7OHY - chains 1 and Q of the 26 polymer chains in the assembly; structure by electron microscopy, 3.90 A resolution.

# Chain 1
Molecule: 25S rRNA
From: Saccharomyces cerevisiae S288C
Sequence (3396 nucleotides; each row starts with the number of its first residue; note: 87 numbers in that range are skipped by the numbering (no residue carries them; nothing is unmodelled there); a row labelled like 990A-990Z holds insertion residues (990A, then the next letters in order)):
     1 GUUUGACCUC AAAUCAGGUA GGAGUACCCG CUGAACUUAA GCAUAUCAAU AAGCGGAGGA
    61 AAAGAAACCA ACCGGGAUUG CCUUAGUAAC GGCGAGUGAA GCGGCAAAAG CUCAAAUUUG
   121 AAAUCUGGUA CCUUCGGUGC CCGAGUUGUA AUUUGGAGAG GGCAACUUUG GGGCCGUUCC
   181 UUGUCUAUGU UCCUUGGAAC AGGACGUCAU AGAGGGUGAG AAUCCCGUGU GGCGAGGAGU
   241 GCGGUUCUUU GUAAAGUGCC UUCGAAGAGU CGAGUUGUUU GGGAAUGCAG CUCUAAGUGG
   301 GUGGUAAAUU CCAUCUAAAG CUAAAUAUUG GCGAGAGACC GAUAGCGAAC AAGUACAGUG
   361 AUGGAAAGAU GAAAAGAACU UUGAAAAGAG AGUGAAAAAG UACGUGAAAU UGUUGAAAGG
   421 GAAGGGCAUU UGAUCAGACA UGGUGUUUUG UGCCCUCUGC UCCUUGUGGG UAGGGGAAUC
   481 UCGCAUUUCA CUGGGCCAGC AUCAGUUUUG GUGGCAGGAU AAAUCCAUAG GAAUGUAGCU
   541 UGCCUCGGUA AGUAUUAUAG CCUGUGGGAA UACUGCCAGC UGGGACUGAG GACUGCGACG
   601 UAAGUCAAGG AUGCUGGCAU AAUGGUUAUA UGCCGCCCGU CUUGAAACAC GGACCAAGGA
   661 GUCUAACGUC UAUGCGAGUG UUUGGGUGUA AAACCCAUAC GCGUAAUGAA AGUGAACGUA
   721 GGUUGGGGCC UCGCAAGAGG UGCACAAUCG ACCGAUCCUG AUGUCUUCGG AUGGAUUUGA
   781 GUAAGAGCAU AGCUGUUGGG ACCCGAAAGA UGGUGAACUA UGCCUGAAUA GGGUGAAGCC
   841 AGAGGAAACU CUGGUGGAGG CUCGUAGCGG UUCUGACGUG CAAAUCGAUC GUCGAAUUUG
   901 GGUAUAGGGG CGAAAGACUA AUCGAACCAU CUAGUAGCUG GUUCCUGCCG AAGUUUCCCU
   961 CAGGAUAGCA GAAGCUCGUA UCAGUUUUAU
990A-990Z GAGGUAAAGCGAAUGAUUAGAGGUUC
991A-991Z CGGGGUCGAAAUGACCUUGACCUAUU
992A-992Z CUCAAACUUUAAAUAUGUAAGAAGUC
993A-993I CUUGUUACU
  1060 UAA
  1081 UUGAACGUGG ACAUUUGAAU GAAGAGCUUU UAGUGGGCCA UUUUUGGUAA GCAGAACUGG
  1141 CGAUGCGGGA UGAACCGAAC GUAGAGUUAA GGUGCCGGAA UACACGCUCA UCAGACACCA
  1201 CAAAAGGUGU UAGUUCAUCU AGACAGCCGG ACGGUGGCCA UGGAAGUCGG AAUCCGCUAA
  1261 GGAGUGUGUA ACAACUCACC GGCCGAAUGA ACUAGCCCUG AAAAUGGAUG GCGCUCAAGC
  1321 GUGUUACCUA UACUCUACCG UCAGGGUUGA UAUGAUGCCC UGACGAGUAG GCAGGCGUGG
  1381 AGGUCAGUGA CGAAGCCUAG ACCGUAAGGU CGGGUCGAAC GGCCUCUAGU GCAGAUCUUG
  1441 GUGGUAGUAG CAAAUAUUCA AAUGAGAACU UUGAAGACUG AAGUGGGGAA AGGUUCCACG
  1501 UCAACAGCAG UUGGACGUGG GUUAGUCGAU CCUAAGAGAU GGGGAAGCUC CGUUUCAAAG
  1561 GCCUGAUUUU AUGCAGGCCA CCAUCGAAAG GGAAUCCGGU UAAGAUUCCG GAACCUGGAU
  1621 AUGGAUUCUU CACGGUAACG UAACUGAAUG UGGAGACGUC GGCGCGAGCC CUGGGAGGAG
  1681 UUAUCUUUUC UUCUUAACAG CUUAUCACCC CGGAAUUGGU UUAUCCGGAG AUGGGGUCUU
  1741 AUGGCUGGAA GAGGCCAGCA CCUUUGCUGG CUCCGGUGCG CUUGUGACGG CCCGUGAAAA
  1801 UCCACAGGAA GGAAUAGUUU UCAUGCCAGG UCGUACUGAU AACCGCAGCA GGUCUCCAAG
  1861 GUGAACAGCC UCUAGUUGAU AGAAUAAUGU AGAUAAGGGA AGUCGGCAAA AUAGAUCCGU
  1921 AACUUCGGGA UAAGGAUUGG CUCUAAGGGU CGGGUAGUGA GGGCCUUGGU CAGACGCAGC
  1981 GGGCGUGCUU GUGGACUGCU UGGUGGGGCU UGCUCUGCUA GGCGGACUAC UUGCGUGCCU
  2041 UGUUGUAGAC GGCCUUGGUA GGUCUCUUGU AGACCGUCGC UUGCUACAAU UAACGAUCAA
  2101 CUUAGAACUG GUACGGACAA GGGGAAUCUG ACUGUCUAAU UAAAACAUAG CAUUGCGAUG
  2161 GUCAGAAAGU GAUGUUGACG CAAUGUGAUU UCUGCCCAGU GCUCUGAAUG UCAAAGUGAA
  2221 GAAAUUCAAC CAAGCGCGGG UAAACGGCGG GAGUAACUAU GACUCUCUUA AGGUAGCCAA
  2281 AUGCCUCGUC AUCUAAUUAG UGACGCGCAU GAAUGGAUUA ACGAGAUUCC CACUGUCCCU
  2341 AUCUACUAUC UAGCGAAACC ACAGCCAAGG GAACGGGCUU GGCAGAAUCA GCGGGGAAAG
  2401 AAGACCCUGU UGAGCUUGAC UCUAGUUUGA CAUUGUGAAG AGACAUAGAG GGUGUAGAAU
  2461 AAGUGGGAGC UUCGGCGCCA GUGAAAUACC ACUACCUUUA UAGUUUCUUU ACUUAUUCAA
  2521 UGAAGCGGAG CUGGAAUUCA UUUUCCACGU UCUAGCAUUC AAGGUCCCAU UCGGGGCUGA
  2581 UCCGGGUUGA AGACAUUGUC AGGUGGGGAG UUUGGCUGGG GCGGCACAUC UGUUAAACGA
  2641 UAACGCAGAU GUCCUAAGGG GGGCUCAUGG AGAACAGAAA UCUCCAGUAG AACAAAAGGG
  2701 UAAAAGCCCC CUUGAUUUUG AUUUUCAGUG UGAAUACAAA CCAUGAAAGU GUGGCCUAUC
  2761 GAUCCUUUAG UCCCUCGGAA UUUGAGGCUA GAGGUGCCAG AAAAGUUACC ACAGGGAUAA
  2821 CUGGCUUGUG GCAGUCAAGC GUUCAUAGCG ACAUUGCUUU UUGAUUCUUC GAUGUCGGCU
  2881 CUUCCUAUCA UACCGAAGCA GAAUUCGGUA AGCGUUGGAU UGUUCACCCA CUAAUAGGGA
  2941 ACGUGAGCUG GGUUUAGACC GUCGUGAGAC AGGUUAGUUU UACCCUACUG AUGAAUGUUA
  3001 CCGCAAUAGU AAUUGAACUU AGUACGAGAG GAACAGUUCA UUCGGAUAAU UGGUUUUUGC
  3061 GGCUGUCUGA UCAGGCAUUG CCGCGAAGCU ACCAUCCGCU GGAUUAUGGC UGAACGCCUC
  3121 UAAGUCAGAA UCCAUGCUAG AACGCGGUGA UUUCUUUGCU CCACACAAUA UAGAUGGAUA
  3181 CGAAUAAGGC GUCCUUGUGG CGUCGCUGAA CCAUAGCAGG CUAGCAACGG UGCACUUGGC
  3241 GGAAAGGCCU UGGGUGCUUG CUGGCGAAUU GCAAUGUCAU UUUGCGUGGG GAUAAAUCAU
  3301 UUGUAUACGA CUUAGAUGUA CAACGGGGUA UUGUAAGCAG UAGAGUAGCC UUGUUGUUAC
  3361 GAUCUGCUGA GAUUAAGCCU UUGUUGUCUG AUUUGU
Not modelled in the structure: 40-42, 165, 306-309, 462-470, 709-711, 761-769, 780, 818-924, 937, 990A-990Z, 991A-991Z, 992A-992Z, 993A-993I, 1081-1096, 1197-1200, 1301-1308, 1352, 1452-2351, 2373, 2394-2829, 2837-2847, 2859-2889, 2912-2982, 3078-3079, 3377

# Chain Q
Protein: 60S ribosomal protein L18-A
From: Saccharomyces cerevisiae (strain ATCC 204508 / S288c)
UniProtKB: P0CX49 (RL18A_YEAST); residue numbers follow UniProt; this construct covers 1-186
Chain sequence (186 residues; each row starts with the number of its first residue):
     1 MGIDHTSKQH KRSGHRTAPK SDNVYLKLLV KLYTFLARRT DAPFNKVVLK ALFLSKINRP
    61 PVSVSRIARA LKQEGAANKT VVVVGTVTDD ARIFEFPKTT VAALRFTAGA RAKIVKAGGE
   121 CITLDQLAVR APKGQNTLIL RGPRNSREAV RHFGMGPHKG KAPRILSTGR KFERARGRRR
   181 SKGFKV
Not modelled in the structure: 1-14, 146-186

# Interface between chain 1 and chain Q
Pairs across the interface - 79 pairs, chain 1 then chain Q:
  C670(1) / Ile-57(Q)  phosphate contact
  U671(1) / Lys-20(Q)  hydrogen bond to the sugar
  U671(1) / Ser-55(Q)  hydrogen bond to the phosphate
  U671(1) / Ile-57(Q)  phosphate contact
  U671(1) / Asn-58(Q)  phosphate contact
  A672(1) / Lys-20(Q)  phosphate contact
  A672(1) / Ser-21(Q)  hydrogen bond to the phosphate
  A672(1) / Ser-55(Q)  phosphate contact
  A672(1) / Lys-56(Q)  phosphate contact
  U673(1) / Ser-21(Q)  hydrogen bond to the phosphate
  U673(1) / Lys-56(Q)  hydrogen bond to the base
  G674(1) / Lys-56(Q)  hydrogen bond to the base
  G674(1) / Arg-105(Q)  salt bridge to the phosphate
  G676(1) / Pro-61(Q)  base contact
  G676(1) / Thr-86(Q)  hydrogen bond to the base
  G676(1) / Thr-107(Q)  phosphate contact
  G676(1) / Ala-108(Q)  hydrogen bond to the phosphate
  A677(1) / Thr-88(Q)  phosphate contact
  A677(1) / Asp-89(Q)  hydrogen bond to the phosphate
  A677(1) / Thr-107(Q)  hydrogen bond to the phosphate
  A720(1) / Arg-69(Q)  salt bridge to the phosphate
  G727(1) / Ile-139(Q)  hydrogen bond to the base
  G727(1) / Leu-140(Q)  base contact
  G727(1) / Arg-141(Q)  base contact
  G728(1) / Pro-43(Q)  sugar contact
  G728(1) / Val-47(Q)  phosphate contact
  G728(1) / Ile-139(Q)  sugar contact
  C729(1) / Phe-44(Q)  phosphate contact
  C729(1) / Lys-79(Q)  hydrogen bond to the base
  C729(1) / Asn-136(Q)  hydrogen bond to the phosphate
  C729(1) / Thr-137(Q)  hydrogen bond to the sugar
  C730(1) / Lys-79(Q)  sugar contact
  C730(1) / Gln-135(Q)  phosphate contact
  C730(1) / Asn-136(Q)  hydrogen bond to the phosphate
  G740(1) / Lys-79(Q)  base contact
  U741(1) / Gln-73(Q)  hydrogen bond to the sugar
  G742(1) / Gln-73(Q)  sugar contact
  C743(1) / Arg-66(Q)  hydrogen bond to the phosphate
  C743(1) / Leu-140(Q)  sugar contact
  C743(1) / Arg-141(Q)  hydrogen bond to the sugar
  A744(1) / Arg-66(Q)  salt bridge to the phosphate
  A744(1) / Arg-141(Q)  hydrogen bond to the base
  A744(1) / Gly-142(Q)  sugar contact
  A744(1) / Pro-143(Q)  phosphate contact
  A744(1) / Arg-144(Q)  sugar contact
  C745(1) / Asn-145(Q)  hydrogen bond to the phosphate
  A783(1) / Arg-69(Q)  hydrogen bond to the sugar
  A784(1) / Ser-63(Q)  phosphate contact
  A784(1) / Ser-65(Q)  base contact
  A784(1) / Arg-66(Q)  hydrogen bond to the sugar
  A784(1) / Arg-69(Q)  hydrogen bond to the base
  A784(1) / Ile-93(Q)  base contact
  G785(1) / Ser-63(Q)  hydrogen bond to the phosphate
  G785(1) / Thr-88(Q)  base contact
  G785(1) / Asp-89(Q)  hydrogen bond to the base
  G785(1) / Asp-90(Q)  hydrogen bond to the base
  G785(1) / Arg-92(Q)  salt bridge to the phosphate
  A786(1) / Pro-61(Q)  sugar contact
  A786(1) / Thr-88(Q)  hydrogen bond to the base
  A786(1) / Pro-143(Q)  phosphate contact
  G787(1) / Lys-56(Q)  base contact
  C788(1) / Lys-56(Q)  base contact
  A789(1) / Lys-56(Q)  base contact
  A973(1) / Arg-16(Q)  sugar contact
  A973(1) / Asn-58(Q)  sugar contact
  G974(1) / Arg-16(Q)  phosphate contact
  G974(1) / Asn-58(Q)  sugar contact
  G974(1) / Arg-144(Q)  hydrogen bond to the sugar
  C975(1) / Lys-50(Q)  salt bridge to the phosphate
  C975(1) / Leu-54(Q)  phosphate contact
  C975(1) / Arg-144(Q)  salt bridge to the phosphate
  U976(1) / Arg-141(Q)  salt bridge to the phosphate
  A1343(1) / His-15(Q)  phosphate contact
  U1347(1) / Arg-38(Q)  salt bridge to the phosphate
  U1347(1) / Arg-39(Q)  phosphate contact
  U1348(1) / Lys-31(Q)  base contact
  U1348(1) / Arg-38(Q)  base contact
  A1355(1) / Lys-31(Q)  hydrogen bond to the sugar
  U1356(1) / Lys-27(Q)  hydrogen bond to the base
Interface residues without a listed pair, chain 1 (36 interface residues in all): C675, A746
Interface residues without a listed pair, chain Q (50 interface residues in all): Asp-22, Asn-23, Phe-35, Glu-74, Ala-91, Gly-134, Leu-138

# Overview
36 residues of chain 1 and 50 residues of chain Q are in contact; the contacts include 30 hydrogen bonds and 8
salt bridges. Among the polar pairs are U673(1)/Lys-56(Q), G674(1)/Lys-56(Q) and G676(1)/Thr-86(Q).
Chain 1 is 25S rRNA (Saccharomyces cerevisiae S288C) and chain Q is 60S ribosomal protein L18-A (Saccharomyces
cerevisiae (strain ATCC 204508 / S288c)); the structure, Nog1-TAP associated immature ribosomal particles from
S. cerevisiae after rpL34 expression shut down, population B, was determined by electron microscopy together
with 7OF1 and 7OHU from the same study.
